PDB entry 3VSV | X-ray diffraction, 1.48 A resolution | chains B and C of the 4 polymer chains in the assembly

== Chain B (and C) ==
Molecule: Xylosidase
Notes: EC 3.2.1.37; chain C of this document is another copy of the same molecule, construct and numbering; everything in this record applies to it too
UniProt: A2ICH1 (A2ICH1_THESJ); residues 1-638 here = UniProt positions 1-638
Chain sequence (638 residues; numbered 1 to 638; the number before each row is that of its first residue):
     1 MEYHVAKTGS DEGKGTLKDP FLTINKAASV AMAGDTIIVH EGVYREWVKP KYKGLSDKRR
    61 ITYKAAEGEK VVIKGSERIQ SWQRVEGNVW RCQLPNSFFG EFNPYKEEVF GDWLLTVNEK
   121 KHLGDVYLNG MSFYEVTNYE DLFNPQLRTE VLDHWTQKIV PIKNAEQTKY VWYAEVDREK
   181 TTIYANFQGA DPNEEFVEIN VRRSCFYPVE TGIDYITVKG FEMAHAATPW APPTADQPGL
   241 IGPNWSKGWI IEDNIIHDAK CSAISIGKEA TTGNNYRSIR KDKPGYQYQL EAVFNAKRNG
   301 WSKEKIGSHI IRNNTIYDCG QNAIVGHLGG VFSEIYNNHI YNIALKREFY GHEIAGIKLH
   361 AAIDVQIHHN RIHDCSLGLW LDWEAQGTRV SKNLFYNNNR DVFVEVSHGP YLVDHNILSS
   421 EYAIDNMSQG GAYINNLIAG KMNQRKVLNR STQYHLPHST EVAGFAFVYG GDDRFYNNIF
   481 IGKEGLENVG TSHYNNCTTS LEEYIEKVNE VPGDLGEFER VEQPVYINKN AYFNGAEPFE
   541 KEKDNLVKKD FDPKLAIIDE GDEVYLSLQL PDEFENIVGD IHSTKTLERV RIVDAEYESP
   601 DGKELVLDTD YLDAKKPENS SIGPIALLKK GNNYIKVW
Small-molecule neighbours:
  - beta-D-xylopyranose (XYP), molecule 1: Asp57, Arg60, Ile250, Ile310, Arg312, Tyr336
  - beta-D-xylopyranose (XYP), molecule 2: Trp113, Pro233, Gln289, His352, Glu353, Lys358, His360, Trp380, Asp382, Trp383, Glu405, Val406, Arg450
  - beta-D-xylopyranose (XYP), molecule 3: Tyr134, Val136, Asp141, Pro145, Gln146, Arg148, Thr168, Val171
  - beta-D-xylopyranose (XYP), molecule 4: Thr211, Trp245, Glu269, Thr271, Asn299
  - beta-D-xylopyranose (XYP), molecule 5: His339, Tyr341, Arg371, His373, Asp374, Asp559
  - beta-D-xylopyranose (XYP), molecule 6: Gln366, His368, His369, Arg389, Ser391, Lys392, Asp613
  - beta-D-xylopyranose (XYP), molecule 7: Thr584, Lys585, Lys603, Glu604
  - alpha-D-xylopyranose (XYS), molecule 1: Val151, Val160, Pro161, Ile162, Lys163, Leu345, Arg347, Asp374, Cys375, Asn397, Asn398, Asn399
  - alpha-D-xylopyranose (XYS), molecule 2: Val160, Asn397, Asn398, Asn399, Ser420, Glu421
From the paper describing this entry:
  - mutagenesis - W113A, E353A, K358A, W380A, D382A, W383A, E405A: abolished catalytic activity
  - mutagenesis - W113Y, H352A, H360A, R450A: decreased catalytic activity
  - mutagenesis - W113F: unchanged catalytic activity

== Chain B / chain C interface ==
Contacting residue pairs - 96 pairs, chain B then chain C:
  Trp113(B) - Asp514(C)
  Val117(B) - Pro512(C)  hydrophobic
  Arg277(B) - Asn509(C)  hydrogen bond
  Arg277(B) - Gly513(C)  hydrogen bond (side chain-backbone)
  Arg277(B) - Asp514(C)  salt bridge
  Arg277(B) - Phe518(C)
  Arg280(B) - Asp594(C)  salt bridge
  Lys281(B) - Ile505(C)
  Lys281(B) - Asn509(C)  hydrogen bond (backbone-side chain)
  Lys281(B) - Phe518(C)
  Asp282(B) - Tyr504(C)
  Asp282(B) - Ile505(C)
  Asp282(B) - Phe518(C)
  Asp282(B) - Arg589(C)  salt bridge
  Asp282(B) - Arg591(C)  hydrogen bond (backbone-side chain)
  Lys283(B) - Phe518(C)
  Lys283(B) - Arg591(C)
  Lys283(B) - Ile592(C)  hydrogen bond (side chain-backbone)
  Pro284(B) - Asp514(C)
  Pro284(B) - Leu515(C)  hydrophobic
  Pro284(B) - Phe518(C)  hydrophobic
  Gly285(B) - Asp514(C)  hydrogen bond (backbone-side chain)
  Tyr286(B) - Phe465(C)
  Tyr286(B) - Asp514(C)  hydrogen bond (backbone-side chain)
  Gln287(B) - Tyr454(C)  hydrogen bond
  Gln287(B) - Phe465(C)  hydrogen bond (side chain-backbone)
  Gln287(B) - Ala466(C)
  Leu290(B) - Gly464(C)
  Leu290(B) - Phe465(C)
  Glu291(B) - Tyr454(C)  hydrogen bond
  Glu291(B) - Ala463(C)
  Glu291(B) - Ile592(C)
  Phe294(B) - Phe294(C)  hydrophobic
  Phe294(B) - Val462(C)
  Phe294(B) - Ala463(C)
  Phe294(B) - Gly464(C)
  Phe294(B) - Phe465(C)  hydrophobic
  Arg298(B) - Leu456(C)
  Arg298(B) - Glu461(C)  salt bridge
  Arg298(B) - Val462(C)  hydrogen bond (side chain-backbone)
  Asn449(B) - Phe467(C)
  Asn449(B) - Leu515(C)
  Asn449(B) - Glu519(C)  hydrogen bond
  Arg450(B) - Phe467(C)
  Arg450(B) - Leu515(C)
  Ser451(B) - Phe465(C)
  Ser451(B) - Phe467(C)
  Gln453(B) - Phe465(C)
  Tyr454(B) - Gln287(C)  hydrogen bond
  Tyr454(B) - Glu291(C)  hydrogen bond
  Leu456(B) - Arg298(C)
  Glu461(B) - Arg298(C)
  Val462(B) - Phe294(C)
  Val462(B) - Arg298(C)  hydrogen bond (backbone-side chain)
  Ala463(B) - Glu291(C)
  Ala463(B) - Phe294(C)
  Ala463(B) - Arg298(C)
  Gly464(B) - Leu290(C)
  Gly464(B) - Phe294(C)
  Phe465(B) - Tyr286(C)
  Phe465(B) - Gln287(C)  hydrogen bond (backbone-side chain)
  Phe465(B) - Leu290(C)
  Phe465(B) - Phe294(C)  hydrophobic
  Phe465(B) - Ser451(C)
  Phe465(B) - Gln453(C)
  Phe465(B) - Phe465(C)  hydrophobic
  Ala466(B) - Gln287(C)
  Phe467(B) - Asn449(C)
  Phe467(B) - Phe467(C)  hydrophobic
  Tyr504(B) - Asp282(C)
  Ile505(B) - Lys281(C)
  Ile505(B) - Asp282(C)
  Asn509(B) - Arg277(C)  hydrogen bond
  Asn509(B) - Lys281(C)  hydrogen bond (side chain-backbone)
  Pro512(B) - Val117(C)  hydrophobic
  Gly513(B) - Arg277(C)  hydrogen bond (backbone-side chain)
  Asp514(B) - Trp113(C)
  Asp514(B) - Arg277(C)  salt bridge
  Asp514(B) - Pro284(C)
  Asp514(B) - Gly285(C)  hydrogen bond (side chain-backbone)
  Asp514(B) - Tyr286(C)  hydrogen bond (side chain-backbone)
  Leu515(B) - Pro284(C)  hydrophobic
  Leu515(B) - Asn449(C)
  Leu515(B) - Arg450(C)
  Phe518(B) - Arg277(C)
  Phe518(B) - Lys281(C)
  Phe518(B) - Asp282(C)
  Phe518(B) - Lys283(C)
  Phe518(B) - Pro284(C)  hydrophobic
  Glu519(B) - Asn449(C)  hydrogen bond
  Arg589(B) - Asp282(C)  salt bridge
  Arg591(B) - Asp282(C)  hydrogen bond (side chain-backbone)
  Arg591(B) - Lys283(C)
  Ile592(B) - Lys283(C)  hydrogen bond (backbone-side chain)
  Ile592(B) - Glu291(C)
  Asp594(B) - Arg280(C)  salt bridge
Also at the interface, not in a pair above, chain B (43 interface residues in all): Leu448, Thr452
Also at the interface, not in a pair above, chain C (43 interface residues in all): Leu448, Thr452

== Overview ==
The chain B/chain C interface involves 43 residues from each chain, with 24 hydrogen bonds and 7 salt bridges.
Among the polar pairs are Arg277(B)-Asp514(C), Arg280(B)-Asp594(C) and Asp282(B)-Arg589(C). The paper reports
that W113A, E353A and K358A of chain B, among others, abolish catalytic activity; W113Y, H352A and H360A of
chain B, among others, reduce catalytic activity; 12 substitutions were tested in all.
Chain B and chain C are both Xylosidase; the structure, The complex structure of XylC with xylose, was
determined by X-ray diffraction, deposited together with 3VST and 3VSU.
